PDB entry 2XCP | X-ray diffraction, 2.60 A resolution | chains A and T of the 3 polymer chains in the assembly

== Chain A ==
Protein: DNA polymerase IV
Source organism: Sulfolobus solfataricus
Notes: EC 2.7.7.7
UniProt: Q97W02 (DPO42_SULSO); numbering as in UniProt (aligned over 1-352)
Sequence (358 residues; each row starts with the number of its first residue; numbers below 1 keep their minus sign (His-5 is residue -5)):
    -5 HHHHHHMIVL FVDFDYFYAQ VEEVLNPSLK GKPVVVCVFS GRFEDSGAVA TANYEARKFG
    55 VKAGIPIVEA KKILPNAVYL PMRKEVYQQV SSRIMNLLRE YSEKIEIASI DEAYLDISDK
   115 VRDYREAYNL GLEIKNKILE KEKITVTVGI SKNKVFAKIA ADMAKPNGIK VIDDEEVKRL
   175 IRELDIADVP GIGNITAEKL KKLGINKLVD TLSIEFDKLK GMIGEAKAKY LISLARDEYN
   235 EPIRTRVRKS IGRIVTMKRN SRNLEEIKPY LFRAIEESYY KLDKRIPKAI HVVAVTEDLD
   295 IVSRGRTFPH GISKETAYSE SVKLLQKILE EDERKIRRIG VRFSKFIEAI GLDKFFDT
Unresolved in the structure: -5 to 0, 343-352
Sequence notes: expression tag (-5 to 0)
Ion coordination: Mg2+ site 1: Asp7, Phe8, Asp105 (together with 2'-deoxycytidine-5'-triphosphate); Mg2+ site 2: Asp7, Asp105, Glu106 (together with 2'-deoxycytidine-5'-triphosphate); Mg2+ site 3: Asp294 (shared with 1 residue of chain P)
Ligand contacts: 2'-deoxycytidine-5'-triphosphate (DCP): Asp7, Phe8, Asp9, Tyr10, Phe11, Tyr12, Ala44, Thr45, Tyr48, Arg51, Ala57, Ile104, Asp105, Glu106, Lys159
UniProt features mapped onto this chain:
  - active site: Glu106
  - binding site (Mg(2+)): Asp7, Asp105
  - site: Tyr12 (Substrate discrimination)
  - mutagenesis: Asp105 to Glu106 (Loss of function), Glu342 to Thr352 (Almost complete loss of interaction with PCNA)
From the paper describing this entry:
  - Mg2+ coordination: Asp7, Asp105, Glu106

== Chain T ==
Molecule: 18-nt DNA strand
Sequence (18 nucleotides; row label = number of the first residue in the row):
     1 TCACGGAATC CTTCCCCC
Modified positions: 8OG (8-oxo-2'-deoxy-guanosine-5'-monophosphate) at position 5

== How chain A and chain T interact ==
Residue-residue contacts (39; chain A residue first):
  Val32(A) with 8OG_5(T), sugar contact
  Ser34(A) with 8OG_5(T), hydrogen bond to the phosphate
  Phe37(A) with DC4(T), phosphate contact
  Ser40(A) with DC4(T), phosphate contact; 8OG_5(T), hydrogen bond to the phosphate
  Gly41(A) with DC4(T), sugar contact; 8OG_5(T), sugar contact
  Ala42(A) with 8OG_5(T), sugar contact
  Gly58(A) with 8OG_5(T), base contact
  Pro60(A) with DA3(T), base contact; DC4(T), sugar contact
  Glu63(A) with DA3(T), base contact
  Gly218(A) with DT12(T), phosphate contact
  Glu219(A) with DT12(T), hydrogen bond to the phosphate
  Ala220(A) with DC11(T), phosphate contact; DT12(T), hydrogen bond to the phosphate
  Val241(A) with DT9(T), phosphate contact
  Arg242(A) with DA8(T), salt bridge to the phosphate; DT9(T), salt bridge to the phosphate
  Lys243(A) with DT9(T), hydrogen bond to the phosphate; DC10(T), salt bridge to the phosphate
  Ser244(A) with DA8(T), sugar contact; DT9(T), hydrogen bond to the phosphate
  Ile245(A) with DA8(T), phosphate contact
  Gly246(A) with DA7(T), phosphate contact; DA8(T), hydrogen bond to the phosphate
  Arg247(A) with DA7(T), salt bridge to the phosphate
  Ile248(A) with DG6(T), sugar contact; DA7(T), hydrogen bond to the phosphate
  Thr250(A) with DG6(T), hydrogen bond to the phosphate
  Lys275(A) with DA7(T), salt bridge to the phosphate; DA8(T), salt bridge to the phosphate
  Leu293(A) with DC4(T), base contact
  Arg331(A) with DC4(T), salt bridge to the phosphate; 8OG_5(T), salt bridge to the phosphate
  Arg332(A) with 8OG_5(T), salt bridge to the phosphate; DG6(T), phosphate contact
  Arg336(A) with DA7(T), sugar contact; DA8(T), salt bridge to the phosphate
Interface residues without a listed pair, chain A (31 interface residues in all): Phe33, Val43, Ala44, Met76, Val249

== Summary ==
Chain A and chain T form an interface of 31 and 10 residues respectively; the contacts include 9 hydrogen
bonds and 10 salt bridges. Polar contacts include Ser34(A)-8OG_5(T), Ser40(A)-8OG_5(T) and Glu219(A)-DT12(T).
Ligands of chain A: 2'-deoxycytidine-5'-triphosphate. The paper reports Mg2+ coordination by Asp7(A),
Asp105(A) and Glu106(A).
Chain A is DNA polymerase IV (Sulfolobus solfataricus) and chain T is an 18-nt DNA strand; the structure,
TERNARY COMPLEX OF SULFOLOBUS SOLFATARICUS DPO4 DNA POLYMERASE, 7,8- DIHYDRO-8-OXODEOXYGUANINE MODIFIED DNA
AND dCTP - MAGNESIUM ..., was determined by X-ray diffraction, deposited together with 2XC9 and 2XCA.
